PDB entry 6QWK | X-ray diffraction, 2.90 A resolution | chains A and B of the 4 polymer chains in the assembly

# Chain A (and B)
Protein: Listeriolysin positive regulatory factor A
Organism: Listeria monocytogenes
Notes: chain B of this document is another copy of the same molecule, construct and numbering; everything in this record applies to it too
UniProt: Q4TVQ0 (Q4TVQ0_LISMN); residues 1-237 here = UniProt positions 1-237
Chain sequence (239 residues; each row starts with the number of its first residue; numbers below 1 keep their minus sign (Gly-1 is residue -1)):
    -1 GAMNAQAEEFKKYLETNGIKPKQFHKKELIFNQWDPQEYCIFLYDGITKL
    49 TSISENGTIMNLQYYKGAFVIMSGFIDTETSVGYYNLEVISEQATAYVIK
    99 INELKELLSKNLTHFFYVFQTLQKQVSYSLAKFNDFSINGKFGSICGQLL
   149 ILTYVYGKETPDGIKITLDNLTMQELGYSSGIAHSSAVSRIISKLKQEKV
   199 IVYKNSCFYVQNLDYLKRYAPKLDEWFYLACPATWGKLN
Not modelled in the structure: -1 to 1
Construct notes: expression tag (-1 to 0); engineered mutation Phe140 (Leu in Q4TVQ0)
From the paper describing this entry:
  - mutagenesis - L140F, G145S: increased binding to the 30-nt DNA strand
  - mutagenesis - L140F, G145S: increased growth in response to G-6-P
  - mutagenesis - L140F: increased expression
  - mutagenesis - G145C, G145S: increased signaling

# Chain A / chain B interface
Residue-residue contacts (96):
  Leu48(A) - Leu128(B)  hydrophobic
  Ser50(A) - Asn132(B)  hydrogen bond
  Ser50(A) - Lys220(B)
  Glu53(A) - Pro219(B)
  Met58(A) - Asn132(B)
  Met58(A) - Ser135(B)
  Met58(A) - Ile136(B)  hydrophobic
  Leu60(A) - Leu128(B)
  Leu60(A) - Phe131(B)
  Leu60(A) - Asn132(B)
  Gln61(A) - Leu128(B)
  Met70(A) - Phe117(B)  hydrophobic
  Met70(A) - Gln121(B)  hydrogen bond
  Gly72(A) - Gln121(B)  hydrogen bond (backbone-side chain)
  Phe73(A) - Gln118(B)
  Phe73(A) - Gln121(B)
  Phe73(A) - Lys122(B)
  Phe73(A) - Leu227(B)
  Ile74(A) - Phe114(B)  hydrophobic
  Ile74(A) - Phe117(B)  hydrophobic
  Ile74(A) - Gln118(B)
  Ile74(A) - Gln121(B)  hydrogen bond (backbone-side chain)
  Asp75(A) - Gln4(B)  hydrogen bond
  Asp75(A) - Phe114(B)
  Asp75(A) - Gln118(B)
  Thr76(A) - Gln118(B)
  Thr78(A) - Leu227(B)
  Ser79(A) - Leu227(B)
  Val80(A) - Ser125(B)
  Gly81(A) - Leu227(B)
  Tyr82(A) - Lys220(B)  hydrogen bond (backbone-side chain)
  Tyr82(A) - Glu223(B)  hydrogen bond (backbone-side chain)
  Tyr82(A) - Leu227(B)
  Tyr83(A) - Leu128(B)
  Tyr83(A) - Ala129(B)  hydrogen bond (side chain-backbone)
  Tyr83(A) - Lys220(B)
  Lys103(A) - Phe114(B)
  Ser107(A) - Leu110(B)
  Ser107(A) - Phe114(B)
  Leu110(A) - Ser107(B)
  Phe113(A) - Phe113(B)  hydrophobic
  Phe113(A) - Phe114(B)  hydrophobic
  Phe113(A) - Phe117(B)  hydrophobic
  Phe114(A) - Asp75(B)
  Phe114(A) - Lys103(B)
  Phe114(A) - Ser107(B)
  Phe114(A) - Phe113(B)  hydrophobic
  Phe117(A) - Ile74(B)  hydrophobic
  Phe117(A) - Phe113(B)  hydrophobic
  Phe117(A) - Val116(B)  hydrophobic
  Phe117(A) - Phe117(B)  hydrophobic
  Phe117(A) - Leu120(B)  hydrophobic
  Gln118(A) - Phe73(B)
  Gln118(A) - Asp75(B)  hydrogen bond (side chain-backbone)
  Gln118(A) - Thr76(B)  hydrogen bond (side chain-backbone)
  Leu120(A) - Val124(B)  hydrophobic
  Gln121(A) - Met70(B)
  Gln121(A) - Gly72(B)  hydrogen bond (side chain-backbone)
  Gln121(A) - Phe73(B)
  Gln121(A) - Ile74(B)  hydrogen bond (side chain-backbone)
  Gln121(A) - Leu120(B)
  Lys122(A) - Phe73(B)
  Gln123(A) - Val124(B)
  Val124(A) - Gln123(B)
  Val124(A) - Val124(B)  hydrophobic
  Ser125(A) - Val80(B)
  Ser127(A) - Ser127(B)
  Leu128(A) - Leu48(B)  hydrophobic
  Leu128(A) - Leu60(B)
  Leu128(A) - Gln61(B)
  Leu128(A) - Tyr83(B)
  Ala129(A) - Tyr83(B)
  Lys130(A) - Phe131(B)
  Phe131(A) - Met58(B)  hydrophobic
  Phe131(A) - Leu60(B)
  Phe131(A) - Lys130(B)
  Phe131(A) - Phe134(B)  hydrophobic
  Phe131(A) - Ser177(B)
  Asn132(A) - Ser50(B)  hydrogen bond
  Asn132(A) - Met58(B)
  Phe134(A) - Phe131(B)  hydrophobic
  Ser135(A) - Met58(B)
  Ser135(A) - Lys139(B)  hydrogen bond (backbone-side chain)
  Ser135(A) - Gly179(B)
  Lys139(A) - Ser135(B)  hydrogen bond (side chain-backbone)
  Ser177(A) - Phe131(B)
  Ser178(A) - Ser135(B)
  Gly179(A) - Ser135(B)
  Lys220(A) - Ser50(B)
  Lys220(A) - Tyr82(B)  hydrogen bond (side chain-backbone)
  Lys220(A) - Tyr83(B)
  Glu223(A) - Tyr82(B)
  Leu227(A) - Phe73(B)
  Leu227(A) - Ser79(B)
  Leu227(A) - Gly81(B)
  Leu227(A) - Tyr82(B)  hydrophobic
Also at the interface, not in a pair above, chain A (52 interface residues in all): Gln4, Asn59, Tyr115, Val116, Ile136, Ala228
Also at the interface, not in a pair above, chain B (54 interface residues in all): Thr56, Asn59, Thr78, Tyr115, Ser178, Trp224, Ala228

# In short
52 residues of chain A and 54 residues of chain B are in contact, with 16 hydrogen bonds. Polar contacts
include Ser50(A)-Asn132(B), Met70(A)-Gln121(B) and Gly72(A)-Gln121(B). From the paper: L140F and G145S of
chain A increase binding to the 30-nt DNA strand; L140F and G145S of chain A increase growth in response to
G-6-P.
Chain A and chain B are both Listeriolysin positive regulatory factor A (Listeria monocytogenes); the
structure, The Transcriptional Regulator PrfA-L140F mutant from Listeria Monocytogenes in complex with a 30-bp
operator PrfA-box motif, was determined by X-ray diffraction, deposited together with 6QWF, 6QWH and 6QWM.
